7T9F - chains A and B; structure by electron microscopy, 3.23 A resolution.

== Chain A (and B) ==
Name: DASS family sodium-coupled anion symporter
Organism: Vibrio cholerae
Notes: chain B of this document is another copy of the same molecule, construct and numbering; everything in this record applies to it too
Reference sequence: A0A0H3AG83 (A0A0H3AG83_VIBC3); residue numbers follow UniProt; this construct covers 14-462
Amino-acid sequence (449 residues; numbered 14 to 462; the number before each row is that of its first residue):
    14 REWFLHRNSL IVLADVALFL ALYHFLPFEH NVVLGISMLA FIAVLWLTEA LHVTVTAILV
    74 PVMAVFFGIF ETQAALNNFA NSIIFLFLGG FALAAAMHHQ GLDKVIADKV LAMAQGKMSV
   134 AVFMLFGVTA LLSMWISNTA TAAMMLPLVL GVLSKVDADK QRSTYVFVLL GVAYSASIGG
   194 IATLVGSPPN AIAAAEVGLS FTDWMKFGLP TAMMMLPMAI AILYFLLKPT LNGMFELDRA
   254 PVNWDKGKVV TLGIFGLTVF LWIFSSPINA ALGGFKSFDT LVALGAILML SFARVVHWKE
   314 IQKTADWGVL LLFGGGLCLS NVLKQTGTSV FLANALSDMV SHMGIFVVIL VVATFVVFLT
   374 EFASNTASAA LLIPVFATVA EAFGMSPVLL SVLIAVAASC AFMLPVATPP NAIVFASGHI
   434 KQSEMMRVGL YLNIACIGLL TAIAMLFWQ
Not modelled in the structure: 14-17
What the authors report for this chain:
  - conformationally variable residues (loop rearrangement, order/disorder transition, side-chain flip): Phe100, His111, Leu138, Ile149, Asn151, Ala155, Val162, Ala189, Phe326, Ala376, Asn378, Glu394, Ala420, Pro422, Val441
  - mutagenesis - V427C, I433C, M438C, G442C: decreased expression

== Interface between chain A and chain B ==
Residue-residue contacts (68):
  His19(A) with Arg307(B), hydrogen bond
  Ser22(A) with Phe305(B); Arg307(B)
  Val25(A) with Phe305(B), hydrophobic
  Leu64(A) with Ser304(B)
  His65(A) with Trp311(B)
  Thr67(A) with Trp311(B)
  Val68(A) with Leu301(B); Ser304(B)
  Ile71(A) with Leu297(B), hydrophobic; Trp311(B), hydrophobic
  Leu72(A) with Leu301(B), hydrophobic
  Val75(A) with Leu297(B), hydrophobic
  Val78(A) with Phe288(B); Leu294(B), hydrophobic
  Phe79(A) with Phe288(B), hydrophobic
  Glu84(A) with Lys289(B), salt bridge
  Thr85(A) with Ser290(B); Leu294(B)
  Gln86(A) with Ala93(B), hydrogen bond (side chain-backbone); Asn94(B); Ser95(B)
  Leu89(A) with Ala93(B); Ser95(B)
  Asn90(A) with Asn90(B)
  Phe92(A) with Phe98(B), hydrophobic
  Ala93(A) with Gln86(B), hydrogen bond (backbone-side chain); Leu89(B); Ala93(B), hydrophobic
  Asn94(A) with Gln86(B)
  Ser95(A) with Gln86(B), hydrogen bond (backbone-side chain); Leu89(B)
  Phe98(A) with Leu89(B), hydrophobic; Phe92(B), hydrophobic
  Phe288(A) with Val78(B); Phe79(B), hydrophobic
  Lys289(A) with Glu84(B), salt bridge
  Ser290(A) with Thr85(B)
  Leu294(A) with Val78(B), hydrophobic; Thr85(B)
  Leu297(A) with Ile71(B), hydrophobic; Val75(B), hydrophobic
  Leu301(A) with Val68(B); Leu72(B), hydrophobic
  Ser304(A) with Leu64(B); Val68(B)
  Phe305(A) with Ser22(B); Val25(B), hydrophobic
  Arg307(A) with His19(B), hydrogen bond; Ser22(B)
  Trp311(A) with His65(B); Thr67(B); Ile71(B), hydrophobic; Gly321(B); Leu324(B), hydrophobic
  Gln315(A) with Ala318(B); Asp319(B), hydrogen bond; Trp320(B); Gly321(B)
  Ala318(A) with Gln315(B)
  Asp319(A) with Gln315(B), hydrogen bond
  Trp320(A) with Gln315(B); Trp320(B); Leu324(B), hydrophobic
  Gly321(A) with Trp311(B); Gln315(B)
  Leu324(A) with Trp311(B), hydrophobic; Trp320(B), hydrophobic
Other interface residues (no listed pair), chain A (42 interface residues in all): Leu18, Leu285, Phe291, Thr293
Other interface residues (no listed pair), chain B (42 interface residues in all): Leu18, Leu285, Phe291, Thr293

== Overview ==
Chain A and chain B each contribute 42 residues to their interface, with 7 hydrogen bonds and 2 salt bridges.
Polar contacts include Glu84(A)-Lys289(B), His19(A)-Arg307(B) and Gln86(A)-Ala93(B). The paper reports that
V427C, I433C and M438C of chain A, among others, reduce expression; conformational variability at Phe100(A),
His111(A) and Leu138(A) among others.
Chain A and chain B are both DASS family sodium-coupled anion symporter (Vibrio cholerae); the structure,
Structure of VcINDY-apo, was determined by electron microscopy (same publication as 7T9G).
